PDB entry 8H2B | X-ray diffraction, 2.10 A resolution | chains A and C of the 4 polymer chains in the assembly

== Chain A (and C) ==
Protein: Alcohol dehydrogenase
Organism: Zobellia galactanivorans
Notes: chain C of this document is another copy of the same molecule, construct and numbering; everything in this record applies to it too
UniProtKB: G0L712 (G0L712_ZOBGA); residue numbers follow UniProt; this construct covers 1-372
Chain sequence (373 residues; row label = number of the first residue in the row; numbering starts at 0):
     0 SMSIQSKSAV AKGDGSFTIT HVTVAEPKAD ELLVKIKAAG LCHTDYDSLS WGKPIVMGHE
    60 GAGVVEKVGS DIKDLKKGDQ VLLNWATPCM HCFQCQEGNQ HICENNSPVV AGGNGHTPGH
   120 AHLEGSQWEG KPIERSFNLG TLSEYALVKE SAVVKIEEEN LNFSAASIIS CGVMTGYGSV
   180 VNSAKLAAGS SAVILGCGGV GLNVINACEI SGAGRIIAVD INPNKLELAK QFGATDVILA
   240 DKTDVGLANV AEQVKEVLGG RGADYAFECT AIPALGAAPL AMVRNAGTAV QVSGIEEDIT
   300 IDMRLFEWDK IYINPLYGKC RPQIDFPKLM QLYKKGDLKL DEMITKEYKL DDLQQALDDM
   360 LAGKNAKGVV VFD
Disordered / not traced: 0, 112-114, 372 (chain C: 112-114, 372)
Construct notes: expression tag (0)
Metal / ion sites: Zn2+ site 1: Cys41, His58, Cys170; Zn2+ site 2: Cys88, Cys91, Cys94, Cys102; Na+: Glu208, Ile209 (shared with 2 residues of chain D)
Ligand contacts: NAD (nicotinamide-adenine-dinucleotide): Cys41, His42, Thr43, Asp46, Trp84, Cys170, Thr174, Gly195, Cys196, Gly197, Gly198, Val199, Gly200, Val218, Asp219, Ile220, Asn221, Lys224, Ala239, Leu246, Cys268, Thr269, Ala270, Ile271, Leu274, Val291, Ser292, Pro314, Leu315, Tyr316
From the paper describing this entry:
  - self-association interface (contacts with another copy of this molecule); pairs are residue here / residue on that copy: Ile298-Ile300 (backbone contact), Tyr311-Tyr311 (backbone contact)
  - binding site for NAD: Thr43, Gly198, Val199, Asp219, Ile220, Leu246, Thr269, Ile271, Leu274, Val291, Pro314, Tyr316
  - Zn2+ coordination: Cys41, His58, Cys88, Cys91, Cys94, Cys102, Cys170
  - conformationally variable residues (domain motion, order/disorder transition): His42, Gly111 to His115, Ala270

== Chain A / chain C interface ==
Contacting residue pairs (16; chain A residue first):
  Met89(A) with Met89(C); His90(C)
  His90(A) with Met89(C)
  Phe92(A) with Ile323(C), hydrophobic
  Gln95(A) with Met89(C); Gln99(C), hydrogen bond; Arg320(C), hydrogen bond (backbone-side chain); Gln322(C)
  Glu96(A) with Arg320(C), salt bridge
  Gln99(A) with Gln95(C), hydrogen bond
  Arg320(A) with Gln95(C), hydrogen bond (side chain-backbone); Glu96(C), salt bridge
  Gln322(A) with Gln95(C)
  Ile323(A) with Phe92(C), hydrophobic; Gln95(C); Glu96(C)
Other interface residues (no listed pair), chain C (10 interface residues in all): Gly97

== Overview ==
Chain A and chain C form an interface of 9 and 10 residues respectively, with 4 hydrogen bonds and 2 salt
bridges. Polar contacts include Glu96(A)-Arg320(C), Gln95(A)-Gln99(C) and Gln95(A)-Arg320(C). From the paper:
a binding site for NAD at Thr43(A), Gly198(A) and Val199(A) among others; Zn2+ coordination by Cys41(A),
His58(A) and Cys88(A) among others.
Both chains are Alcohol dehydrogenase (Zobellia galactanivorans). Entry 8H2B (Crystal structure of alcohol
dehydrogenase from Zobellia galactanivorans) was determined by X-ray diffraction (same publication as 8H2A).
